1BP7 - chains 2 and A of the 4 polymer chains in the assembly; structure by X-ray diffraction, 3.00 A resolution.

# Chain 2
Molecule: 24-nt DNA strand
Sequence (24 nucleotides; each row starts with the number of its first residue):
     1 CGAAACTGTCTCACGACGTTTTGC
Ion coordination: Ca2+ site 1: DC14 (shared with 1 residue of chain 1; Gly-19(A) of chain A; 1 residue of chain B); Ca2+ site 2: DG15 (shared with 1 residue of chain 1; Asp-20(A) of chain A; 1 residue of chain B)

# Chain A
Name: Protein (I-crei)
From: Chlamydomonas reinhardtii
Reference sequence: P05725 (DNE1_CHLRE); residues 2-153 here = UniProt positions 2-153
Amino-acid sequence (152 residues; numbered 2 to 153; the number before each row is that of its first residue):
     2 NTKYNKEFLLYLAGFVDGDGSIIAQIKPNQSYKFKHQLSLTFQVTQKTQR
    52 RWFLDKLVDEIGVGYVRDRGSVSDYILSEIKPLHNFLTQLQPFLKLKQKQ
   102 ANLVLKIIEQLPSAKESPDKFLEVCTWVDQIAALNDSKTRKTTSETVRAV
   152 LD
Ion coordination: Ca2+ site 1: Gly-19 (shared with 1 residue of chain 1; DC14(2) of chain 2; 1 residue of chain B); Ca2+ site 2: Asp-20 (shared with 1 residue of chain 1; DG15(2) of chain 2; 1 residue of chain B)
Curated features (UniProtKB/Swiss-Prot):
  - region (Interaction with DNA): Gln-26 to Gln-38, Gln-44 to Gln-47, Arg-68 to Arg-70, Ser-138 to Thr-143
  - binding site (Mg(2+)): Gly-19, Asp-20
  - mutagenesis: Asp-20 (D20A/L/N: Loss of catalytic activity. Reduced affinity for DNA), Gln-26 (Q26A/C: Alters the specificity of the endonuclease), Tyr-33 (Y33C/H/R: Alters the specificity of the endonuclease), Gln-44 (Q44A/C/T/V/W: Alters the specificity of the endonuclease), Gln-47 (Q47A/E/M: Loss of catalytic activity; Q47N: Strongly reduced affinity for DNA. No effect on catalytic activity), Arg-68 (R68A: Loss of activity), Lys-98 (K98A: Strongly reduced affinity for DNA. Increased catalytic activity; K98R: Strongly reduced affinity for DNA. No effect on catalytic activity), Ser-138 (S138A: Reduced affinity for DNA. No effect on catalytic activity. Reduced cleavage; when associated with M-139), Lys-139 (K139M: Reduced affinity for DNA. No effect on catalytic activity. Reduced cleavage; when associated with A-138), Lys-142 (K142G: Reduced affinity for DNA. No effect on catalytic activity. Reduced cleavage; when associated with G-143), Thr-143 (T143G: Reduced affinity for DNA. No effect on catalytic activity. Reduced cleavage; when associated with G-142)
From the paper describing this entry:
  - Ca2+ coordination: Asp-20
  - catalytic residues: Asp-20, Gln-47
  - binding site for the 24-nt DNA strand: Asn-30, Gln-44, Arg-51, Arg-70
  - binding site for the 24-nt DNA strand: Ser-32, Tyr-33
  - conformationally variable residues (loop rearrangement, order/disorder transition): Pro-29 to His-37, Pro-113 to Leu-123, Ser-138 to Asp-153
  - catalytic residues: Arg-51, Lys-98 (proposed by the authors, not directly observed)
  - contacts within the chain: Arg-70/Asp-75, Gln-44/Asp-75
  - Ca2+ coordination through a water molecule: Gln-47

# Chain 2 / chain A interface
Residue-residue contacts - 26 pairs, chain 2 then chain A:
  DC1(2) with Ser-32(A), base contact; Tyr-33(A), sugar contact; Lys-34(A), sugar contact
  DG2(2) with Ser-32(A), hydrogen bond to the base; Tyr-33(A), base contact; Lys-34(A), hydrogen bond to the phosphate; Lys-116(A), phosphate contact
  DA3(2) with Tyr-33(A), hydrogen bond to the base; Gln-38(A), base contact; Lys-116(A), salt bridge to the phosphate
  DA4(2) with Tyr-33(A), base contact; Gln-38(A), hydrogen bond to the base; Glu-80(A), phosphate contact; Ile-81(A), hydrogen bond to the phosphate
  DA5(2) with Tyr-66(A), sugar contact; Ser-79(A), phosphate contact
  DC6(2) with Tyr-66(A), phosphate contact
  DT7(2) with Arg-68(A), base contact
  DG8(2) with Arg-68(A), hydrogen bond to the base
  DT9(2) with Arg-68(A), base contact; Arg-70(A), hydrogen bond to the base
  DC10(2) with Thr-140(A), phosphate contact
  DC12(2) with Lys-139(A), hydrogen bond to the phosphate
  DA13(2) with Asp-137(A), phosphate contact; Lys-139(A), salt bridge to the phosphate
  DG15(2) with Asp-20(A), phosphate contact
Other interface residues (no listed pair), chain 2 (14 interface residues in all): DT11
Other interface residues (no listed pair), chain A (18 interface residues in all): Lys-28, Phe-35, Leu-112

# Summary
The interface between chain 2 and chain A involves 14 residues on one side and 18 on the other; the contacts
include 8 hydrogen bonds and 2 salt bridges. Polar pairs include DG2(2)/Ser-32(A), DA3(2)/Tyr-33(A) and
DA4(2)/Gln-38(A). From the paper: catalytic residues Asp-20(A), Gln-47(A) and Arg-51(A) among others; a
binding site for the 24-nt DNA strand at Asn-30(A), Gln-44(A) and Arg-51(A) among others.
Here chain 2 is a 24-nt DNA strand and chain A is Protein (I-crei) (Chlamydomonas reinhardtii). Entry 1BP7
(Group I mobile intron endonuclease I-crei complexed with homing site DNA) was determined by X-ray
diffraction.
